Entry 7Q4V (electron microscopy, 4.70 A resolution (low resolution: residue-level contacts below are approximate; hydrogen-bond / salt-bridge calls are withheld)); this record covers chains A and E of the 6 polymer chains in the assembly.

== Chain A (and E) ==
Name: Iron hydrogenase HydA1
Organism: Acetobacterium woodii DSM 1030
Notes: EC 1.12.7.2; chain E of this document is another copy of the same molecule, construct and numbering; everything in this record applies to it too
UniProt: H6LFG3 (H6LFG3_ACEWD); residues 1-583 here = UniProt positions 1-583
Amino-acid sequence (583 residues; each row starts with the number of its first residue):
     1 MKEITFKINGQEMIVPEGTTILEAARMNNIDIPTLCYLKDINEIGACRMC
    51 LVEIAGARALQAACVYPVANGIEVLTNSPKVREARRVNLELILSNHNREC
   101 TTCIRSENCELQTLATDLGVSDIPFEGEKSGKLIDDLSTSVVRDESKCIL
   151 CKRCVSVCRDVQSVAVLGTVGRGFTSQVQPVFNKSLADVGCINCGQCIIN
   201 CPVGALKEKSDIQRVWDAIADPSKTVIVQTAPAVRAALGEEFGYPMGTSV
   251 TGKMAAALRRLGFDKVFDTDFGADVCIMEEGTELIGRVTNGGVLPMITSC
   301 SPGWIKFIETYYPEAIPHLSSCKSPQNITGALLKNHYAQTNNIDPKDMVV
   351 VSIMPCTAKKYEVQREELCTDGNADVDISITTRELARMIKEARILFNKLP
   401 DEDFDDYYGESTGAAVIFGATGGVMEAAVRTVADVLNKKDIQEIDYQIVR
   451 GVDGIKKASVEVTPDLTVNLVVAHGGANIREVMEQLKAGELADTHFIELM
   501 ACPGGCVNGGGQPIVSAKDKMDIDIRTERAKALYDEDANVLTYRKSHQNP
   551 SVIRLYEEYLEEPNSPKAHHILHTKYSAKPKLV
Metal / ion sites: 2Fe-2S cluster Fe: Cys36, Cys47, Cys50, Cys64; 4Fe-4S cluster Fe site 1: His96, Cys100, Cys103, Cys109; 4Fe-4S cluster Fe site 2: Cys148, Cys151, Cys154, Cys201; 4Fe-4S cluster Fe site 3: Cys158, Cys191, Cys194, Cys197; 4Fe-4S cluster Fe site 4: Ser301, Cys356, Cys502
Residues lining bound ligands:
  - 2Fe-2S cluster (FES): Thr34, Cys36, Tyr37, Gly45, Ala46, Cys47, Arg48, Met49, Cys50, Ala62, Cys64
  - 4Fe-4S cluster (SF4), molecule 1: His96, Asn97, Glu99, Cys100, Cys103, Arg105, Ser106, Cys109, Gln112, Lys147, Val203
  - 4Fe-4S cluster (SF4), molecule 2: Cys148, Ile149, Leu150, Cys151, Lys152, Arg153, Cys154, Val178, Cys201, Pro202, Val203, Ala205, Leu206
  - 4Fe-4S cluster (SF4), molecule 3: Cys158, Gln162, Val164, Val166, Leu167, Cys191, Ile192, Asn193, Cys194, Gly195, Cys197
  - 4Fe-4S cluster (SF4), molecule 4: Cys194, Ser301, Pro302, Cys356, Thr357, Lys359, Met500, Ala501, Cys502, Gly505, Cys506, Gly509

== How chain A and chain E interact ==
Contacting residue pairs (49):
  Asn28(A) with Arg260(E)
  Asn29(A) with Arg260(E); Ile394(E); Leu395(E); Lys398(E); Leu399(E)
  Ile30(A) with Arg260(E); Ile394(E)
  Asp31(A) with Arg393(E)
  Ile32(A) with Arg393(E)
  Pro33(A) with Arg393(E)
  Arg82(A) with Trp216(E); Glu391(E)
  Arg98(A) with Arg98(E); Glu99(E)
  Thr101(A) with Arg98(E); Cys100(E); Ala115(E)
  Thr102(A) with Val120(E); Ser121(E); Ile123(E)
  Ser106(A) with Gln112(E); Thr116(E)
  Glu107(A) with Glu107(E)
  Thr116(A) with Ser106(E)
  Asp117(A) with Lys390(E); Glu391(E); Arg393(E)
  Gly119(A) with Arg387(E)
  Ser121(A) with Thr102(E)
  Trp216(A) with Arg82(E)
  Arg260(A) with Asn28(E); Asn29(E); Ile30(E)
  Lys390(A) with Asp117(E)
  Glu391(A) with Asp117(E)
  Arg393(A) with Asp31(E); Ile32(E); Pro33(E); Asp117(E)
  Ile394(A) with Asn29(E); Ile30(E)
  Leu395(A) with Arg26(E); Asn29(E)
  Lys398(A) with Arg26(E); Asn29(E); Asp522(E)
  Leu399(A) with Asn29(E)
  Asp522(A) with Lys398(E)
Other interface residues (no listed pair), chain A (33 interface residues in all): Leu93, Glu99, Gln112, Ala115, Val120, Ile123, Ala220
Other interface residues (no listed pair), chain E (37 interface residues in all): Pro79, Leu93, His96, Thr101, Leu114

== In short ==
Chain A and chain E form an interface of 33 and 37 residues respectively. Bound to chain A: 4 copies of 4Fe-4S
cluster and 2Fe-2S cluster. Cys36(A), Cys47(A), Cys50(A) and Cys64(A) coordinate a 2Fe-2S cluster Fe ion.
Both chains are Iron hydrogenase HydA1 (Acetobacterium woodii DSM 1030). Entry 7Q4V (Electron bifurcating
hydrogenase - HydABC from A. woodii) was determined by electron microscopy together with 8A5E, 7Q4W, 8A6T and
8BEW from the same study.
